4OLG - chains A and B; structure by X-ray diffraction, 1.71 A resolution.

Chain A (and B):
Molecule: Beta-lactamase
Source organism: Escherichia coli
Notes: EC 3.5.2.6; chain B of this document is another copy of the same molecule, construct and numbering; everything in this record applies to it too
UniProtKB: P00811 (AMPC_ECOLI); residues 4-361 here correspond to UniProt positions 20-377 (UniProt number = residue number + 16)
Chain sequence (358 residues; row label = number of the first residue in the row):
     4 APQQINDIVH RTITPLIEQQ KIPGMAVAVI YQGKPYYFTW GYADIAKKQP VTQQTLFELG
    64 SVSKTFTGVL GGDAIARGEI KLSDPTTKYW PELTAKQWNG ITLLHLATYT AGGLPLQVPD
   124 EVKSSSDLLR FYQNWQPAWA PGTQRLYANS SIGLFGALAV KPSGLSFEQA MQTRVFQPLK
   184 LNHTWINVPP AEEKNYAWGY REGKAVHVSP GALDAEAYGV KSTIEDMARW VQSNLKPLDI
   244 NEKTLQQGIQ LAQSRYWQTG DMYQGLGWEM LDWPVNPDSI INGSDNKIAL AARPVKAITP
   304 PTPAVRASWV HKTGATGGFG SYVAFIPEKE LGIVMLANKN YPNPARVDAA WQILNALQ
Disordered / not traced: 289-290 (chain B: fully traced)
UniProt features mapped onto this chain:
  - active site: S64 (Acyl-ester intermediate)
  - binding site (a beta-lactam): S64, Q120, Y150, N152, A318, N343
Covalently attached groups: compound 2TV linked to S64
Ligand contacts: 2TV ((2R,5Z)-5-[(acetyloxy)methylidene]-2-[(1R)-1-(formylamino)-2-oxoethyl]-5,6-dihydro-2H-1,3-thiazine-4-carboxylic acid): G63, K67, L119, Y150, N152, Y221, I291, A292, L293, A294, T316, G317, A318, N346
From the paper describing this entry:
  - binding site for 2TV: S64, A318
  - catalytic residues: S64, A318

Chain A / chain B interface:
Pairs across the interface (24):
  I78(A) with P306(B)
  K84(A) with T305(B)
  L85(A) with P303(B)
  S86(A) with I301(B); T302(B); P303(B)
  L107(A) with P303(B)
  L241(A) with K246(B); Q250(B)
  K246(A) with L241(B)
  Q249(A) with Q249(B)
  Q250(A) with P306(B)
  Q253(A) with Q250(B)
  I301(A) with S86(B)
  T302(A) with S86(B)
  P303(A) with L85(B); S86(B); L107(B); P304(B), hydrophobic
  P304(A) with P303(B), hydrophobic; P304(B)
  T305(A) with K84(B)
  P306(A) with I78(B); Q250(B)
Also at the interface, not in a pair above, chain A (18 interface residues in all): L254, Y259
Also at the interface, not in a pair above, chain B (17 interface residues in all): L254, Y259

Overview:
The interface between chain A and chain B involves 18 residues on one side and 17 on the other. Covalently
linked compound 2TV: at S64(A). Curated annotation (UniProt) lists active-site residue S64(A) and 6
beta-lactam-binding residues on chain A. The paper reports catalytic residues S64(A) and A318(A); a binding
site for 2TV at S64(A) and A318(A).
Chain A and chain B are both Beta-lactamase (Escherichia coli); the structure, Crystal structure of AmpC
beta-lactamase in complex with covalently bound N-formyl 7-aminocephalosporanic acid, was determined by X-ray
diffraction, deposited together with 4OKP and 4OLD.
